Entry 4HE8 (X-ray diffraction, 3.30 A resolution); this record covers chains A and K of the 7 polymer chains in the assembly.

[Chain A]
Molecule: NADH-quinone oxidoreductase subunit 7
Organism: Thermus thermophilus
Notes: EC 1.6.5.3
UniProt: Q56217 (NQO7_THET8); residues 1-119 here = UniProt positions 1-119
Chain sequence (119 residues; row label = number of the first residue in the row):
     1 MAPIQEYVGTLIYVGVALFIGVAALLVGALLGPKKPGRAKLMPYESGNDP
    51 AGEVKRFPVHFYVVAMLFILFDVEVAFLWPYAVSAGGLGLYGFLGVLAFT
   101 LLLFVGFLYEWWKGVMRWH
Not modelled in the structure: 31-54, 117-119

[Chain K]
Molecule: NADH-quinone oxidoreductase subunit 11
Organism: Thermus thermophilus
Notes: EC 1.6.5.3
UniProt: Q56226 (NQO11_THET8); residues 1-95 here = UniProt positions 1-95
Chain sequence (95 residues; numbered 1 to 95; the number before each row is that of its first residue):
     1 MSYLLTSALLFALGVYGVLTRRTAILVFLSIELMLNAANLSLVGFARAYG
    51 LDGQVAALMVIAVAAAEVAVGLGLIVAIFRHRESTAVDDLSELRG

[Chain A / chain K interface]
Pairs across the interface (10; chain A residue first):
  P58(A) with V76(K), hydrophobic
  Y62(A) with A69(K), hydrogen bond (side chain-backbone); L72(K); G73(K), hydrogen bond (side chain-backbone)
  M66(A) with A69(K), hydrophobic
  I69(A) with A65(K)
  V73(A) with A65(K), hydrophobic
  F77(A) with L58(K), hydrophobic; M59(K), hydrophobic; A62(K), hydrophobic
Also at the interface, not in a pair above, chain A (8 interface residues in all): V59, A76
Also at the interface, not in a pair above, chain K (10 interface residues in all): V68, R80

[In short]
8 residues of chain A face 10 of chain K across their interface, with 2 hydrogen bonds. Polar contacts include
Y62(A)-A69(K) and Y62(A)-G73(K).
Chain A is NADH-quinone oxidoreductase subunit 7 and chain K is NADH-quinone oxidoreductase subunit 11, both
from Thermus thermophilus; the structure, Crystal structure of the membrane domain of respiratory complex I
from Thermus thermophilus, was determined by X-ray diffraction together with 4HEA from the same study.
